Entry 8COM (electron microscopy, 3.30 A resolution); this record covers chains C and I of the 10 polymer chains in the assembly.

== Chain C ==
Protein: Histone H2A
Source organism: Trypanosoma brucei brucei TREU927
UniProtKB: Q57YA3 (Q57YA3_TRYB2); residues 1-133 here correspond to UniProt positions 2-134 (UniProt number = residue number + 1)
Sequence (133 residues; each row starts with the number of its first residue):
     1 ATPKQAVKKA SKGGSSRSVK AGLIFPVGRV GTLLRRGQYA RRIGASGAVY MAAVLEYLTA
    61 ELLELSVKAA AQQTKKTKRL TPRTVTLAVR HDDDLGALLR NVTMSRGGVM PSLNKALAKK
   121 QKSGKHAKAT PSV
Not modelled in the structure: 1-14, 112-133
Reported in the primary citation:
  - binding site for Widom 601 145 bp DNA (127-mer ordered and built) (chain I): Arg41
  - post-translational modification sites: Lys68 (citing earlier work)

== Chain I ==
Molecule: Widom 601 145 bp DNA (127-mer ordered and built)
Source organism: synthetic construct
Sequence (145 nucleotides; each row starts with the number of its first residue; numbers below 1 keep their minus sign (DA-72 is residue -72)):
   -72 ATCGATGTAT ATATCTGACA CGTGCCTGGA GACTAGGGAG TAATCCCCTT GGCGGTTAAA
   -12 ACGCGGGGGA CAGCGCGTAC GTGCGTTTAA GCGGTGCTAG AGCTGTCTAC GACCAATTGA
    48 GCGGCCTCGG CACCGGGATT CTGAT
Not modelled in the structure: -72 to -60, 68-72

== Chain C / chain I interface ==
Residue-residue contacts (12):
  Ser15(C) - DG-44(I)  phosphate contact
  Ser15(C) - DA-43(I)  phosphate contact
  Ser16(C) - DA-43(I)  phosphate contact
  Ser16(C) - DG-42(I)  phosphate contact
  Arg17(C) - DA-43(I)  salt bridge to the phosphate
  Gly28(C) - DG-44(I)  phosphate contact
  Gly28(C) - DA-43(I)  phosphate contact
  Arg29(C) - DG-44(I)  phosphate contact
  Thr32(C) - DG-44(I)  hydrogen bond to the phosphate
  Arg42(C) - DG-35(I)  sugar contact
  Arg79(C) - DA-55(I)  hydrogen bond to the phosphate
  Arg79(C) - DC-54(I)  sugar contact
Also at the interface, not in a pair above, chain C (10 interface residues in all): Ser18, Arg41
Also at the interface, not in a pair above, chain I (8 interface residues in all): DG-36, DC40

== In short ==
10 residues of chain C and 8 residues of chain I are in contact; the contacts include 2 hydrogen bonds and 1
salt bridge. Polar pairs include Thr32(C)-DG-44(I), Arg79(C)-DA-55(I) and Arg17(C)-DA-43(I). From the paper: a
binding site for Widom 601 145 bp DNA (127-mer ordered and built) (chain I) at Arg41(C); a modification site
at Lys68(C).
Here chain C is Histone H2A (Trypanosoma brucei brucei TREU927) and chain I is Widom 601 145 bp DNA (127-mer
ordered and built) (synthetic construct). Entry 8COM (Structure of the Nucleosome Core Particle from
Trypanosoma brucei) was determined by electron microscopy.
